Entry 9BJT (X-ray diffraction, 3.00 A resolution); this record covers chain A.

[Chain A]
Name: Glycoside hydrolase family 61 protein
From: Thermothelomyces thermophilus
UniProt: G2Q7A5 (G2Q7A5_THET4); residues 1-229 here correspond to UniProt positions 18-246 (UniProt number = residue number + 17)
Amino-acid sequence (229 residues; numbered 1 to 229; the number before each row is that of its first residue):
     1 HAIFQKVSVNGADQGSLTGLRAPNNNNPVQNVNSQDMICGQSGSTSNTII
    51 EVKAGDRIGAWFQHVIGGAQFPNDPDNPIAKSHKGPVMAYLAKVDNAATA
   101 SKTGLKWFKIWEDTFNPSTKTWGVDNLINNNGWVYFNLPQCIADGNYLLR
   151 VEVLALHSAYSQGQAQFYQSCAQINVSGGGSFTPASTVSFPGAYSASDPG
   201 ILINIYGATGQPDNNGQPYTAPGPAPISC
Differences from the reference sequence: engineered mutation F62 (Tyr79 in G2Q7A5)
Disulfide bonds: C39-C171, C141-C229
Bound ions: Cu ion: H1, H83, Y168
Small-molecule neighbours: oxygen molecule (OXY): H83, H157, Q166

[In short]
Bound to chain A: oxygen molecule. H1, H83 and Y168 coordinate a Cu ion ion.
Chain A is Glycoside hydrolase family 61 protein (Thermothelomyces thermophilus); the structure, X-ray crystal
structure of Y62F Thermothelomyces thermophilus polysaccharide monooxygenase 9E, was determined by X-ray
diffraction together with 9BJQ, 9BJR and 9BJS from the same study.
